Entry 3JRB (X-ray diffraction, 3.10 A resolution); this record covers chains B and C of the 4 polymer chains in the assembly.

[Chain B]
Name: DNA-binding protein fis
From: Escherichia coli
UniProtKB: P0A6R3 (FIS_ECOLI); numbering as in UniProt (aligned over 1-98)
Chain sequence (98 residues; numbered 1 to 98; the number before each row is that of its first residue):
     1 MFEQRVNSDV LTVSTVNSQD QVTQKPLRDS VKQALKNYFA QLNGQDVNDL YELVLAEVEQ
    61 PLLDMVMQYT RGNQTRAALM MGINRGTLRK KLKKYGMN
UniProt features mapped onto this chain:
  - DNA-binding region: Gln74 to Lys93 (H-T-H motif)
  - region: Asn17 to Gly44 (Required for the stimulation of HIN-mediated recombination)

[Chain C]
Molecule: 27-nt DNA strand
Sequence (27 nucleotides; numbered 1 to 27; the number before each row is that of its first residue):
     1 AAATTTGTTT GTTTTTTGAG CAAATTT

[How chain B and chain C interact]
Contacting residue pairs (12):
  Gly72(B) with DT6(C), phosphate contact
  Asn73(B) with DT5(C), hydrogen bond to the phosphate; DT6(C), phosphate contact
  Gln74(B) with DT6(C), hydrogen bond to the phosphate; DG7(C), phosphate contact
  Thr75(B) with DT5(C), sugar contact; DT6(C), hydrogen bond to the phosphate
  Arg85(B) with DT6(C), base contact; DG7(C), hydrogen bond to the base; DT8(C), hydrogen bond to the base
  Arg89(B) with DG7(C), salt bridge to the phosphate; DT8(C), base contact
Other interface residues (no listed pair), chain B (7 interface residues in all): Arg76

[Summary]
Chain B and chain C form an interface of 7 and 4 residues respectively, with 5 hydrogen bonds and 1 salt
bridge. Polar contacts include Arg85(B)-DG7(C), Arg85(B)-DT8(C) and Asn73(B)-DT5(C).
Here chain B is DNA-binding protein fis (Escherichia coli) and chain C is a 27-nt DNA strand. Entry 3JRB
(Crystal structure of Fis bound to 27 bp DNA F24 containing T-tract at center) was determined by X-ray
diffraction together with 3IV5, 3JR9, 3JRA, 3JRC, 3JRD, 3JRE and 4 further entries from the same study.
